7VUZ - chains A and S of the 5 polymer chains in the assembly; structure by electron microscopy, 2.89 A resolution.

== Chain A ==
Protein: Guanine nucleotide-binding protein G(i) subunit alpha-1
Source organism: Homo sapiens
UniProt: P63096 (GNAI1_HUMAN); numbering as in UniProt (aligned over 1-354)
Chain sequence (354 residues; numbered 1 to 354; the number before each row is that of its first residue):
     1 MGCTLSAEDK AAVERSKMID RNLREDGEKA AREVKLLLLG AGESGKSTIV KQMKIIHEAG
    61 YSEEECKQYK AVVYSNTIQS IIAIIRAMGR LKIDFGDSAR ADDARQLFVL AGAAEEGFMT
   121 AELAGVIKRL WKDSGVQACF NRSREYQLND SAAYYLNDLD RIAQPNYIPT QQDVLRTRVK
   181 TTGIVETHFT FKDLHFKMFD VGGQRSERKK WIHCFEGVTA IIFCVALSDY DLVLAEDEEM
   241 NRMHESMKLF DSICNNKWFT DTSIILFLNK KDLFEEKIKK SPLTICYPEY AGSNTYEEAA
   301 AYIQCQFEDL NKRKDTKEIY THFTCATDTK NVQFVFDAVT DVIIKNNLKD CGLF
Not modelled in the structure: 1-3, 55-181, 235-239, 354
Swiss-Prot annotation at these positions:
  - region: Lys35 to Thr48 (G1 motif), Asp173 to Thr181 (G2 motif), Phe196 to Arg205 (G3 motif), Ile265 to Asp272 (G4 motif), Thr324 to Thr329 (G5 motif)
  - binding site (GTP): Glu43 to Thr48, Ser151, Leu175 to Thr181, Asp200 to Gln204, Asn269 to Asp272, Ala326
  - binding site (Mg(2+)): Ser47, Thr181
  - modified residue: Arg178 (ADP-ribosylarginine), Gln204 (Deamidated glutamine), Cys351 (ADP-ribosylcysteine)
  - lipidation: Gly2 (N-myristoyl glycine), Cys3 (S-palmitoyl cysteine)
  - natural variant: Gly40 (G40C: In NEDHISB; G40R: In NEDHISB), Gly45 (G45D: In NEDHISB), Thr48 (T48I: In NEDHISB; T48K: In NEDHISB), Gln52 (Q52P: In NEDHISB), Ser75 (deletion: In NEDHISB; uncertain significance), Gln172 (deletion: In NEDHISB), Asp173 (D173V: In NEDHISB), Glu186 to Phe189 (deletion: In NEDHISB; uncertain significance), Cys224 (C224Y: In NEDHISB), Lys270 (K270N: In NEDHISB; K270R: In NEDHISB), Asp272 (D272G: In NEDHISB), Ala326 (A326P: In NEDHISB), 1 further natural variant entry in UniProt
  - mutagenesis: Gly42 (G42R: Abolishes switch to an activated conformation and dissociation from beta and gamma subunits upon GTP binding. Abolishes interaction with RGS family members), Glu116 (E116L: Enhances interaction (inactive GDP-bound) with RGS14), Gln147 (Q147L: Enhances interaction (inactive GDP-bound) with RGS14), Glu245 (E245L: Enhances interaction (inactive GDP-bound) with RGS14)

== Chain S ==
Protein: scFv
Source organism: Homo sapiens
Notes: antibody fragment or engineered binder
Chain sequence (285 residues; row label = number of the first residue in the row; note: 1 number in that range is skipped by the numbering (no residue carries it; nothing is unmodelled there); a row labelled like 120A-120N holds insertion residues (120A, then the next letters in order); numbers below 1 keep their minus sign (Met-36 is residue -36)):
   -36 MLLVNQSHQG FNKEHTSKMV SAIVLYVLLA AAAHSAFAVQ LVESGGGLVQ PGGSRKLSCS
    24 ASGFAFSSFG MHWVRQAPEK GLEWVAYISS GSGTIYYADT VKGRFTISRD DPKNTLFLQM
    84 TSLRSEDTAM YYCVRSIYYY GSSPFDFWGQ GTTLTVS
120A-120N AGGGGSGGGGSGGG
   122 GSADIVMTQA TSSVPVTPGE SVSISCRSSK SLLHSNGNTY LYWFLQRPGQ SPQLLIYRMS
   182 NLASGVPDRF SGSGSGTAFT LTISRLEAED VGVYYCMQHL EYPLTFGAGT KLEL
Not modelled in the structure: -36 to 1, 120A-120N
Disulfide bonds: Cys22-Cys96, Cys147-Cys217

== How chain A and chain S interact ==
Contacting residue pairs (20):
  Thr4(A) - His155(S)
  Ser6(A) - His155(S)
  Ser6(A) - Tyr161(S)  hydrogen bond
  Ala7(A) - His220(S)
  Ala7(A) - Tyr223(S)  hydrophobic
  Glu8(A) - Tyr101(S)
  Glu8(A) - Tyr161(S)
  Glu8(A) - Tyr163(S)  hydrogen bond
  Glu8(A) - Arg179(S)
  Glu8(A) - His220(S)  salt bridge
  Ala11(A) - Tyr50(S)
  Ala11(A) - Tyr101(S)  hydrophobic
  Ala12(A) - Tyr101(S)
  Glu14(A) - Thr57(S)
  Arg15(A) - Ser31(S)  hydrogen bond (side chain-backbone)
  Arg15(A) - Ile100(S)
  Arg15(A) - Tyr101(S)
  Arg15(A) - Tyr102(S)
  Met18(A) - Ser53(S)
  Met18(A) - Gly54(S)
Other interface residues (no listed pair), chain A (12 interface residues in all): Leu5, Asp9, Lys10
Other interface residues (no listed pair), chain S (19 interface residues in all): Gly56, Tyr59, Pro107, Asn157, Leu221

== In short ==
The interface between chain A and chain S involves 12 residues on one side and 19 on the other, with 3
hydrogen bonds and 1 salt bridge. Polar contacts include Glu8(A)-His220(S), Ser6(A)-Tyr161(S) and
Glu8(A)-Tyr163(S).
Chain A is Guanine nucleotide-binding protein G(i) subunit alpha-1 and chain S is scFv, both from Homo
sapiens; the structure, Cryo-EM structure of pseudoallergen receptor MRGPRX2 complex with PAMP-12, state2, was
determined by electron microscopy, deposited together with 7VDH, 7VDL, 7VDM, 7VUY, 7VV0, 7VV3, 7VV4 and 7VV5.
